1GBR - chains A and B; structure by solution NMR.

# Chain A
Protein: Growth factor receptor-bound protein 2
Source organism: Mus musculus
UniProt: Q60631 (GRB2_MOUSE); numbering as in UniProt (aligned over 1-61)
Sequence (74 residues; each row starts with the number of its first residue; numbers below 1 keep their minus sign (Gly-8 is residue -8)):
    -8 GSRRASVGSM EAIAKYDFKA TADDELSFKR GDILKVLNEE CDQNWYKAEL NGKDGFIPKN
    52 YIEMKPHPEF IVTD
Sequence notes: conflict Glu60 (Trp in Q60631)
Curated features (UniProtKB/Swiss-Prot):
  - modified residue: Met1 (N-acetylmethionine), Lys6 (N6-acetyllysine), Lys50 (N6-acetyllysine)

# Chain B
Protein: Sos-A peptide
Source organism: Mus musculus
UniProt: Q02384 (SOS2_MOUSE); residues 1-15 here correspond to UniProt positions 1264-1278 (UniProt number = residue number + 1263)
Sequence (15 residues; each row starts with the number of its first residue):
     1 SPLLPKLPPK TYKRE

# How chain A and chain B interact
Residue-residue contacts (5):
  Tyr7(A) with Leu4(B)
  Trp36(A) with Leu7(B)
  Pro49(A) with Leu7(B)
  Asn51(A) with Leu7(B)
  Tyr52(A) with Leu4(B)
Other interface residues (no listed pair), chain A (6 interface residues in all): Phe9
Other interface residues (no listed pair), chain B (3 interface residues in all): Pro5

# In short
The interface between chain A and chain B involves 6 residues on one side and 3 on the other.
Here chain A is Growth factor receptor-bound protein 2 and chain B is Sos-A peptide, both from Mus musculus.
Entry 1GBR (Orientation of peptide fragments from sos proteins bound to the N-terminal SH3 domain of GRB2) was
determined by solution NMR.
